Entry 4GZB (X-ray diffraction, 1.79 A resolution); this record covers chain A.

# Chain A
Name: Beta-lactamase
Organism: Pseudomonas aeruginosa
Notes: EC 3.5.2.6
Reference sequence: P24735 (AMPC_PSEAE); residues 1-371 here correspond to UniProt positions 27-397 (UniProt number = residue number + 26)
Amino-acid sequence (371 residues; numbered 1 to 371; the number before each row is that of its first residue):
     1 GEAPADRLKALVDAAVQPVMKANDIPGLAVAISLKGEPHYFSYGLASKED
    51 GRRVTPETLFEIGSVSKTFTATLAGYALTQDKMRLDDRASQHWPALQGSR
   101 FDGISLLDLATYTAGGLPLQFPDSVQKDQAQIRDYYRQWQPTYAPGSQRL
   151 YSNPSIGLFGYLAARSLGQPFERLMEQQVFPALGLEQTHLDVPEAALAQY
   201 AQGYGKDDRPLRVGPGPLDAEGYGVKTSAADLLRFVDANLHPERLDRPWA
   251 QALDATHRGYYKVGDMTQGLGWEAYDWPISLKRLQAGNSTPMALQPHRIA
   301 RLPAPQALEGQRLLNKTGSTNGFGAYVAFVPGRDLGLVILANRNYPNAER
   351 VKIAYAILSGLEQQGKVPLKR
Unresolved in the structure: 1-2, 370-371
Curated features (UniProtKB/Swiss-Prot):
  - active site: Ser64 (Acyl-ester intermediate), Tyr151 (Proton acceptor)
  - binding site (a beta-lactam): Ser64, Gln120, Tyr151, Asn153, Asn344

# In short
From UniProt: active-site residues Ser64 and Tyr151 and 5 beta-lactam-binding residues.
Chain A is Beta-lactamase (Pseudomonas aeruginosa); the structure, Crystal structure of native AmpC
beta-lactamase from Pseudomonas aeruginosa PAO1, was determined by X-ray diffraction (same publication as
4HEF, 4HBT and 4HBU).
